3AWU - chains A and B; structure by X-ray diffraction, 1.16 A resolution.

== Chain A ==
Molecule: Tyrosinase
From: Streptomyces castaneoglobisporus
Notes: EC 1.14.18.1
UniProt: Q83WS2 (Q83WS2_9ACTO); residue numbers follow UniProt; this construct covers 1-273
Sequence (281 residues; numbered 1 to 281; the number before each row is that of its first residue):
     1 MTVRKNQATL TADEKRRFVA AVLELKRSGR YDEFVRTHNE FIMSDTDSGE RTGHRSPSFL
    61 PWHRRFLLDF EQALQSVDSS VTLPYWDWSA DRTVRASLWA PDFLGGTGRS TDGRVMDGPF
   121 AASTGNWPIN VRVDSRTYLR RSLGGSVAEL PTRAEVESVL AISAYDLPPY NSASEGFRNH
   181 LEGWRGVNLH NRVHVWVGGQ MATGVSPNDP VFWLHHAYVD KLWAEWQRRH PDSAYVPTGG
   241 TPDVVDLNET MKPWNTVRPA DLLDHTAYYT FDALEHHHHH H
Disordered / not traced: 1, 280-281
Sequence notes: expression tag (274-281)
Ion coordination: Cu ion site 1: H38, H54, H63; Cu ion site 2: H190, H194, H216; Cu ion site 3: H277, H279
From the paper describing this entry:
  - Cu ion coordination: H38, H63
  - conformationally variable residues: G204
  - contacts within the chain: H38-G204 (backbone contact)

== Chain B ==
Molecule: MelC
From: Streptomyces castaneoglobisporus
UniProt: Q83WS1 (Q83WS1_9ACTO); numbering as in UniProt (aligned over 1-126)
Sequence (134 residues; each row starts with the number of its first residue):
     1 MPEITRRRAL TAAAAVAATA SAAVTLAAPA ASAAGHHEPA APESFDEVYK GRRIQGRPAG
    61 GGAHHHEHGG GYEVFVDGVQ LHVMRNADGS WISVVSHYDP VPTPRAAARA AVDELQGAPL
   121 LPFPANLEHH HHHH
Disordered / not traced: 1-39, 60-65, 124-134
Sequence notes: expression tag (127-134)
Ion coordination: Cu ion: H68, H82
From the paper describing this entry:
  - mutagenesis - H97Q: abolished catalytic activity
  - mutagenesis - Y98F: decreased catalytic activity
  - mutagenesis - H82Q, M84L: unchanged catalytic activity

== Interface between chain A and chain B ==
Contacting residue pairs - 64 pairs, chain A then chain B:
  H38(A) - Y98(B)
  N39(A) - V94(B)
  E40(A) - H66(B)  salt bridge
  I42(A) - M84(B)
  I42(A) - H97(B)  hydrogen bond (backbone-side chain)
  I42(A) - Y98(B)
  M43(A) - H66(B)
  M43(A) - E67(B)
  M43(A) - H68(B)  hydrogen bond (backbone-backbone)
  M43(A) - H82(B)  hydrogen bond (backbone-side chain)
  M43(A) - M84(B)
  M43(A) - F123(B)  hydrophobic
  S44(A) - H66(B)  hydrogen bond (side chain-backbone)
  S44(A) - E67(B)  hydrogen bond (side chain-backbone)
  S44(A) - H68(B)
  D45(A) - M84(B)
  T46(A) - H68(B)
  T46(A) - M84(B)
  D47(A) - N86(B)
  D47(A) - A87(B)  hydrogen bond (side chain-backbone)
  H54(A) - H97(B)  hydrogen bond
  R55(A) - M84(B)
  R55(A) - N86(B)  hydrogen bond
  R55(A) - I92(B)
  T111(A) - Q116(B)
  D112(A) - Q116(B)
  R132(A) - L121(B)
  V133(A) - V94(B)  hydrophobic
  V133(A) - V95(B)  hydrophobic
  V133(A) - L120(B)
  V133(A) - L121(B)  hydrogen bond (backbone-backbone)
  D134(A) - L115(B)
  D134(A) - P119(B)
  D134(A) - L121(B)
  S135(A) - A118(B)
  S135(A) - P119(B)  hydrogen bond (backbone-backbone)
  S135(A) - L121(B)
  R136(A) - E114(B)  salt bridge
  R136(A) - L115(B)  hydrogen bond (side chain-backbone)
  R136(A) - Q116(B)
  R136(A) - A118(B)
  R140(A) - E114(B)  salt bridge
  S172(A) - A87(B)
  W184(A) - I92(B)  hydrophobic
  W184(A) - H97(B)
  W184(A) - P100(B)  hydrophobic
  R185(A) - D88(B)  salt bridge
  H190(A) - Y98(B)
  N191(A) - Y98(B)
  H194(A) - Y98(B)
  V195(A) - Y98(B)
  V195(A) - D99(B)
  M201(A) - Y98(B)
  A202(A) - V95(B)
  A202(A) - S96(B)
  A202(A) - H97(B)  hydrogen bond (backbone-backbone)
  A202(A) - Y98(B)
  T203(A) - V94(B)
  T203(A) - V95(B)
  T203(A) - Y98(B)
  T203(A) - E114(B)
  G204(A) - V94(B)  hydrogen bond (backbone-backbone)
  G204(A) - H97(B)
  S206(A) - Y98(B)  hydrogen bond
Interface residues without a listed pair, chain A (36 interface residues in all): S110, G113, N171, A173, G199

== Overview ==
36 residues of chain A face 24 of chain B across their interface, with 14 hydrogen bonds and 4 salt bridges.
Among the polar pairs are E40(A)-H66(B), R136(A)-E114(B) and R140(A)-E114(B). The paper reports that H97Q of
chain B abolishes catalytic activity; Cu ion coordination by H38(A) and H63(A); 4 substitutions were tested in
all.
Chain A is Tyrosinase and chain B is MelC, both from Streptomyces castaneoglobisporus; the structure, Crystal
structure of Streptomyces tyrosinase in a complex with caddie soaked in a Cu(II)-containing solution for ...,
was determined by X-ray diffraction (same publication as 3AWS, 3AWT, 3AWV, 3AWW, 3AWX, 3AWY, 3AWZ and 3AX0).
